PDB entry 3NP7 | X-ray diffraction, 2.05 A resolution | chain A

Chain A:
Protein: Glycogen phosphorylase, muscle form
Organism: Oryctolagus cuniculus
Notes: EC 2.4.1.1
UniProtKB: P00489 (PYGM_RABIT); residues 1-842 here correspond to UniProt positions 2-843 (UniProt number = residue number + 1)
Chain sequence (842 residues; row label = number of the first residue in the row):
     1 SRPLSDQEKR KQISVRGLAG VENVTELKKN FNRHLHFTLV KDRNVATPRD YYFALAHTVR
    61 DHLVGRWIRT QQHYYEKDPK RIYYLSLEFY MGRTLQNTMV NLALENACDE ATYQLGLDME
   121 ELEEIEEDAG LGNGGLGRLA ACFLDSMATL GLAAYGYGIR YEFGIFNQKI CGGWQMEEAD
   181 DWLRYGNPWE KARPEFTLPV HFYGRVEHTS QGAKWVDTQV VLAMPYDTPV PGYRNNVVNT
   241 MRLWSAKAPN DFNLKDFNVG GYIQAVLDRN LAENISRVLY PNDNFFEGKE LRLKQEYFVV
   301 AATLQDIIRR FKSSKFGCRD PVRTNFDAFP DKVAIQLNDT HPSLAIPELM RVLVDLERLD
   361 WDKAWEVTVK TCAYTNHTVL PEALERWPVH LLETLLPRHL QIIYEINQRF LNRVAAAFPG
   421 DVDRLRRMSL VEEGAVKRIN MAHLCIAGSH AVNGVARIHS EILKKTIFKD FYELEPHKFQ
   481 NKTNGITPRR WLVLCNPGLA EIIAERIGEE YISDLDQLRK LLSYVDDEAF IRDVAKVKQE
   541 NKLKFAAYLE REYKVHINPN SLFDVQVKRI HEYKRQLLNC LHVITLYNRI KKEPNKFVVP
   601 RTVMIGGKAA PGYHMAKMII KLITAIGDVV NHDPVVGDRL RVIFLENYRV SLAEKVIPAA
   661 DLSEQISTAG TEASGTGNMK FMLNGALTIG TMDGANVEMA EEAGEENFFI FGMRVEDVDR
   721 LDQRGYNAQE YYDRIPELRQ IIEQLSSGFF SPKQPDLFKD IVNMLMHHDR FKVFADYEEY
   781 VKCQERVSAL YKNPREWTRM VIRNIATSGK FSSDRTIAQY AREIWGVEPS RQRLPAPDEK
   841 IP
Disordered / not traced: 1-11, 255-257, 315-323, 837-842
Modified / non-standard residues: K680 ((2S)-2-amino-6-[[3-hydroxy-2-methyl-5-(phosphonooxymethyl)pyridin-4-yl]methylideneamino]hexanoic acid; LLP)
Small-molecule neighbours:
  - Z15 ((1S)-1,5-anhydro-1-(4-chloro-2,5-dihydroxyphenyl)-D-glucitol), molecule 1: R16, Q96, E120, E124, L494, C495, P497, N541, K544, F545, Y548, E654, K655
  - Z15, molecule 2: G134, G135, L136, L139, D283, N284, D339, H341, H377, T378, V455, N484, Y573, E672, A673, S674, G675, T676
  - oligosaccharide (Z15, Z16 units): E88, N133, G134, G135, L136, L139, N282, D283, N284, D339, H341, H377, T378, V455, N484, Y573, E672, A673, S674, G675, T676
  - Z16 ((1S)-1,5-anhydro-1-(3-chloro-2,5-dihydroxyphenyl)-D-glucitol): E88, N133, G134, G135, L136, L139, N282, D283, N284, D339, H377, T378, V455, N484, Y573, E672, A673, S674, G675, T676
UniProt features mapped onto this chain:
  - binding site (AMP): D42, Y75, R309 to C318
  - site: C108 (Involved in the association of subunits), C142 (Involved in the association of subunits), Y155 (Can be labeled by an AMP analog)
  - modified residue: S1 (N-acetylserine), S14 (Phosphoserine), Y203 (Phosphotyrosine), Y226 (Phosphotyrosine), S429 (Phosphoserine), Y472 (Phosphotyrosine), S513 (Phosphoserine), K680 (N6-(pyridoxal phosphate)lysine), S746 (Phosphoserine), S747 (Phosphoserine)

Summary:
Ligands of chain A: compound Z15, compound Z16 and oligosaccharide. From UniProt: 12 AMP-binding residues.
Chain A is Glycogen phosphorylase, muscle form (Oryctolagus cuniculus); the structure, Glycogen phosphorylase
complexed with 2,5-dihydroxy-3-(beta-D-glucopyranosyl)-chlorobenzene and
2,5-dihydroxy-4-(beta-D-glucopyranosyl)-chlorobenzene, was determined by X-ray diffraction (same publication
as 3S0J, 3NP9 and 3NPA).
